Entry 8WKQ (electron microscopy, 3.80 A resolution); this record covers chains WC and WD of the 103 polymer chains in the assembly.

Chain WC (and WD):
Protein: Flagellar M-ring protein
Organism: Salmonella enterica subsp. enterica serovar Typhimurium str. LT2
Notes: chain WD of this document is another copy of the same molecule, construct and numbering; everything in this record applies to it too
UniProt: P15928 (FLIF_SALTY); numbering as in UniProt (aligned over 1-560)
Sequence (560 residues; row label = number of the first residue in the row):
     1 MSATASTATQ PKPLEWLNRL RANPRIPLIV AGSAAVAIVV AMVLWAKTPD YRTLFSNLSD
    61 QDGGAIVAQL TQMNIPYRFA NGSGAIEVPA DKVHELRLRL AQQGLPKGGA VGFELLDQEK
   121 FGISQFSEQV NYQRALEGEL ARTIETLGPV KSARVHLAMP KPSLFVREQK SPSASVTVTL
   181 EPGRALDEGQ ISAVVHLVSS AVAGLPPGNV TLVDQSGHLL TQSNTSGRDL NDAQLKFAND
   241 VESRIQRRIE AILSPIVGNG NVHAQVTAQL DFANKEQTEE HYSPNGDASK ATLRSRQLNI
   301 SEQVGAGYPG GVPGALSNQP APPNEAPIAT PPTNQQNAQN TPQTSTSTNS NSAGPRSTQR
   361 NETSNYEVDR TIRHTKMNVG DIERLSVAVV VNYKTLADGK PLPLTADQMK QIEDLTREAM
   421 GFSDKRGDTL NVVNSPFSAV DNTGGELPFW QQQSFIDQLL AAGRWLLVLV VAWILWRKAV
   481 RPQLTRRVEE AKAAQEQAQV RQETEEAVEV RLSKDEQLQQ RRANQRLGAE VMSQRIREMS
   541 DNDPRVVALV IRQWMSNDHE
Unresolved in the structure: 1-113, 222-560 (chain WD: 1-110, 221-560)

How chain WC and chain WD interact:
Residue-residue contacts - 33 pairs, chain WC then chain WD:
  Leu116(WC) - Arg134(WD)
  Asp117(WC) - Lys120(WD)  salt bridge
  Glu128(WC) - Phe126(WD)
  Gln129(WC) - Phe126(WD)
  Tyr132(WC) - Phe126(WD)  hydrophobic
  Glu139(WC) - Arg154(WD)  salt bridge
  Glu139(WC) - His156(WD)
  Leu140(WC) - His156(WD)
  Thr143(WC) - Arg154(WD)
  Thr143(WC) - His156(WD)  hydrogen bond
  Thr143(WC) - Thr177(WD)
  Leu147(WC) - Thr177(WD)
  Leu147(WC) - Asp214(WD)
  Leu147(WC) - Gln215(WD)
  Gly148(WC) - Gln215(WD)  hydrogen bond (backbone-backbone)
  Asp187(WC) - Ser216(WD)
  Asp187(WC) - His218(WD)  salt bridge
  Gly189(WC) - Gly217(WD)
  Gln190(WC) - Ser216(WD)  hydrogen bond (side chain-backbone)
  Gln190(WC) - Gly217(WD)  hydrogen bond (backbone-backbone)
  Ala193(WC) - Val213(WD)  hydrophobic
  Ala193(WC) - Gly217(WD)
  His196(WC) - Thr211(WD)
  His196(WC) - Leu219(WD)
  Leu197(WC) - His156(WD)
  Leu197(WC) - Ser175(WD)
  Leu197(WC) - Thr177(WD)
  Ser200(WC) - Ala158(WD)
  Ser200(WC) - Ser173(WD)  hydrogen bond (backbone-side chain)
  Ser200(WC) - Ala174(WD)
  Ser200(WC) - Ser175(WD)
  Ala201(WC) - Ala158(WD)
  Val202(WC) - Ala158(WD)
Interface residues without a listed pair, chain WC (21 interface residues in all): Pro149, Ala203
Interface residues without a listed pair, chain WD (22 interface residues in all): Val130, Asn131, Met159, Pro160

In short:
21 residues of chain WC face 22 of chain WD across their interface, with 5 hydrogen bonds and 3 salt bridges.
Polar contacts include Asp117(WC)-Lys120(WD), Glu139(WC)-Arg154(WD) and Asp187(WC)-His218(WD).
Chain WC and chain WD are both Flagellar M-ring protein (Salmonella enterica subsp. enterica serovar
Typhimurium str. LT2); the structure, Cryo-EM structure of the MS ring (C1) with export apparatus and proximal
rod within the flagellar ..., was determined by electron microscopy (same publication as 8WHT, 8WIW, 8WK3,
8WK4, 8WKI, 8WKK and 11 further entries).
